Entry 9ESI (electron microscopy, 3.10 A resolution); this record covers chains A and 1 of the 43 polymer chains in the assembly.

Chain A:
Name: Pre-mRNA-splicing factor spp42
Source organism: Schizosaccharomyces pombe
UniProt: O14187 (SPP42_SCHPO); numbering as in UniProt (aligned over 1-2363)
Sequence (2363 residues; each row starts with the number of its first residue):
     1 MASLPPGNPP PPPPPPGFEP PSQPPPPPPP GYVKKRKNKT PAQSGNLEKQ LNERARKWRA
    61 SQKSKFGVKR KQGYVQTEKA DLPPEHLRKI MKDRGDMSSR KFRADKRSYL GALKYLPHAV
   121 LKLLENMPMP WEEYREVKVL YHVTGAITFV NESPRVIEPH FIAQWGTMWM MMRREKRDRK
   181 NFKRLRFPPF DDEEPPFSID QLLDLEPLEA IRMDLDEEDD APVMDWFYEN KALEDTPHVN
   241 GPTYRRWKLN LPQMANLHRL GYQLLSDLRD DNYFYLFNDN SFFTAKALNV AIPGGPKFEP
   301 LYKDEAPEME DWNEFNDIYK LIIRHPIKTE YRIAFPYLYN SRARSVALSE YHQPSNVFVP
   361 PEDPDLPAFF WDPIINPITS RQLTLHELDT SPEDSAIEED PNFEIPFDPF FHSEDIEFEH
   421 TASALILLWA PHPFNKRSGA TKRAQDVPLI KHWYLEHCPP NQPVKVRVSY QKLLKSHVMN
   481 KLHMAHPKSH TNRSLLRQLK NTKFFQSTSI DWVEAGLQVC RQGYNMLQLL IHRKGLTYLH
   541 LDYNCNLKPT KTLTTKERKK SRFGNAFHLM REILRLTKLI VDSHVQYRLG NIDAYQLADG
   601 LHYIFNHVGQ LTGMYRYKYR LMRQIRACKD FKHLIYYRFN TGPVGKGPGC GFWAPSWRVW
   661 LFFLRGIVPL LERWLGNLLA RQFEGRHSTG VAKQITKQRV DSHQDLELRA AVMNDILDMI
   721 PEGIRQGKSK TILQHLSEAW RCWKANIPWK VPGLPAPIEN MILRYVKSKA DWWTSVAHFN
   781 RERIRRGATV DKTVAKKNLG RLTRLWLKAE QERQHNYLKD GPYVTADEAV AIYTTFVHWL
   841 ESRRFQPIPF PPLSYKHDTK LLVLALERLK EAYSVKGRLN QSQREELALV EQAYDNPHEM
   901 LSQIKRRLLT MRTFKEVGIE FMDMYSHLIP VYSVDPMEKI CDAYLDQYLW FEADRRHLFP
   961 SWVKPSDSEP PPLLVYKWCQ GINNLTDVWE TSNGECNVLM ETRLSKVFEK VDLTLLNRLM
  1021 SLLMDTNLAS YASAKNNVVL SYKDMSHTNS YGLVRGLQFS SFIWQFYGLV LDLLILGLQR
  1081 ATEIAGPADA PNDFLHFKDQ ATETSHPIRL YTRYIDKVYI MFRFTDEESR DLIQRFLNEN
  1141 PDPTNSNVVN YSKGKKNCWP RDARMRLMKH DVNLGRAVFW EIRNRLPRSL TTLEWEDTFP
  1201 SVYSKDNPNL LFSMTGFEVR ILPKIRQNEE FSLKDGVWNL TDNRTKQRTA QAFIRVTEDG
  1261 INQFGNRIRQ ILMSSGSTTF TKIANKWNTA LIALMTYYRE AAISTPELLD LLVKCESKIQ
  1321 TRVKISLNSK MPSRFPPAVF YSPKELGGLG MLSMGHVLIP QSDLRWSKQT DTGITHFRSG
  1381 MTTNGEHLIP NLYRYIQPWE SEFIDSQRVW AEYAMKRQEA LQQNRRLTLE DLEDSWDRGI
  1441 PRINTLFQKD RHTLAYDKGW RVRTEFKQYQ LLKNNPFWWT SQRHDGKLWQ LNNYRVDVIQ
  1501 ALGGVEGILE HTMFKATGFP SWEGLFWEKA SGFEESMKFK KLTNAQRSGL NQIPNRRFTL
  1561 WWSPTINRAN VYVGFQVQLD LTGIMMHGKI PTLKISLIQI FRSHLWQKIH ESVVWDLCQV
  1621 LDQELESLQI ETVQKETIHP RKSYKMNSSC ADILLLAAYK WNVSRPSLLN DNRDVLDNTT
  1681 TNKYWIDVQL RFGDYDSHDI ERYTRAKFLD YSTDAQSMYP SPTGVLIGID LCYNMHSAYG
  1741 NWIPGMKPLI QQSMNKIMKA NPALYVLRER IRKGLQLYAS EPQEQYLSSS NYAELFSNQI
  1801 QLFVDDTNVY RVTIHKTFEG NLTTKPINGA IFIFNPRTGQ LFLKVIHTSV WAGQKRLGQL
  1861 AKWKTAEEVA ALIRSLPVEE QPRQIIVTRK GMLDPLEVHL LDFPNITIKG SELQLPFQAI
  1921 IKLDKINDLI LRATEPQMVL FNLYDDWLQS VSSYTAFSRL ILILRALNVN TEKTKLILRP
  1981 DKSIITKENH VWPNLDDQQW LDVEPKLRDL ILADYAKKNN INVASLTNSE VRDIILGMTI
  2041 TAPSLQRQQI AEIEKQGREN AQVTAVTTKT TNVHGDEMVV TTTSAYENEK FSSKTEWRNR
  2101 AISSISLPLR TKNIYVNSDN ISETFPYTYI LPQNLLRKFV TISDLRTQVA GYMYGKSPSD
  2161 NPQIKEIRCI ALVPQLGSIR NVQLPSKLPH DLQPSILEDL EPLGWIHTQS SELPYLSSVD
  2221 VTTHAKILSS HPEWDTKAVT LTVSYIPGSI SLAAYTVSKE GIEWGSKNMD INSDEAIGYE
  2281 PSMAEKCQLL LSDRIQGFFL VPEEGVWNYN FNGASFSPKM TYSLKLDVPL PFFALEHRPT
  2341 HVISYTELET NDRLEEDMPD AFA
Unresolved in the structure: 1-44, 2031-2363
Ligand contacts: inositol hexakisphosphate (IHP): Arg184, Lys465, His607, Lys632, His633, Tyr636, Tyr637, Asn640, Lys646, Gly647, Pro648
From the paper describing this entry:
  - conformationally variable residues (order/disorder transition): Met1537 to Leu1550

Chain 1:
Molecule: pre-mRNA
Source organism: Schizosaccharomyces pombe
Sequence (29 nucleotides; each row starts with the number of its first residue; numbers below 1 keep their minus sign (U-15 is residue -15)):
   -15 UUUUUAUUAA AAAAUGGUAU GUUUUUUUU

Chain A / chain 1 interface:
Residue-residue contacts (41; chain A residue first):
  Pro293(A) - U-11(1)  base contact
  Pro293(A) - A-10(1)  sugar contact
  Lys297(A) - U-9(1)  salt bridge to the phosphate
  Val464(A) - U-9(1)  base contact
  Arg467(A) - A-10(1)  salt bridge to the phosphate
  Arg467(A) - U-9(1)  base contact
  Val468(A) - U-9(1)  sugar contact
  Val468(A) - U-8(1)  phosphate contact
  Gln471(A) - U-9(1)  hydrogen bond to the phosphate
  Thr555(A) - U2(1)  sugar contact
  Thr555(A) - A3(1)  hydrogen bond to the phosphate
  Thr555(A) - U4(1)  phosphate contact
  Lys556(A) - U4(1)  phosphate contact
  Arg558(A) - U2(1)  salt bridge to the phosphate
  Lys559(A) - U4(1)  salt bridge to the phosphate
  Arg562(A) - A-2(1)  salt bridge to the phosphate
  Tyr615(A) - A-5(1)  phosphate contact
  Tyr615(A) - A-4(1)  hydrogen bond to the phosphate
  Arg616(A) - A-5(1)  base contact
  Arg616(A) - A-4(1)  salt bridge to the phosphate
  Tyr619(A) - A-6(1)  sugar contact
  Tyr619(A) - A-5(1)  stacking on the base
  Arg626(A) - A-7(1)  sugar contact
  Arg626(A) - A-6(1)  hydrogen bond to the base
  Ser1329(A) - A-5(1)  hydrogen bond to the phosphate
  Lys1330(A) - A-6(1)  salt bridge to the phosphate
  Lys1330(A) - A-5(1)  hydrogen bond to the phosphate
  Met1331(A) - A-6(1)  phosphate contact
  Met1331(A) - A-5(1)  hydrogen bond to the phosphate
  Pro1332(A) - A-7(1)  base contact
  Pro1332(A) - A-6(1)  base contact
  His1376(A) - A-10(1)  hydrogen bond to the base
  Thr1382(A) - U-8(1)  base contact
  Ala1545(A) - G1(1)  base contact
  Ser1548(A) - G1(1)  base contact
  Tyr1572(A) - A-6(1)  stacking on the base
  Val1573(A) - A-6(1)  sugar contact
  Val1573(A) - A-5(1)  sugar contact
  Gly1588(A) - A-4(1)  phosphate contact
  Lys1589(A) - A-4(1)  hydrogen bond to the phosphate
  Lys1589(A) - A-3(1)  salt bridge to the phosphate
Interface residues without a listed pair, chain A (31 interface residues in all): Lys472, Tyr617, Met622, Asn1544

In short:
31 residues of chain A and 14 residues of chain 1 are in contact, with 9 hydrogen bonds, 8 salt bridges and 2
aromatic stacking contacts. Polar contacts include Arg626(A)-A-6(1), His1376(A)-A-10(1) and Gln471(A)-U-9(1).
Chain A binds inositol hexakisphosphate. The paper reports conformational variability at Met1537(A).
Here chain A is Pre-mRNA-splicing factor spp42 and chain 1 is pre-mRNA, both from Schizosaccharomyces pombe.
Entry 9ESI (Structure of a B-state intermediate committed to discard (Bd-II state)) was determined by electron
microscopy together with 9ESH from the same study.
